Entry 4RZE (X-ray diffraction, 2.49 A resolution); this record covers chains B and A.

Chain B (and A):
Protein: Nuclear receptor subfamily 4 group A member 1
Source organism: Homo sapiens
Notes: fragment: Nur77-LBD; chain A of this document is another copy of the same molecule, construct and numbering; everything in this record applies to it too
Reference sequence: P22736 (NR4A1_HUMAN); residues 20-267 here correspond to UniProt positions 351-598 (UniProt number = residue number + 331)
Sequence (256 residues; numbered 20 to 275; the number before each row is that of its first residue):
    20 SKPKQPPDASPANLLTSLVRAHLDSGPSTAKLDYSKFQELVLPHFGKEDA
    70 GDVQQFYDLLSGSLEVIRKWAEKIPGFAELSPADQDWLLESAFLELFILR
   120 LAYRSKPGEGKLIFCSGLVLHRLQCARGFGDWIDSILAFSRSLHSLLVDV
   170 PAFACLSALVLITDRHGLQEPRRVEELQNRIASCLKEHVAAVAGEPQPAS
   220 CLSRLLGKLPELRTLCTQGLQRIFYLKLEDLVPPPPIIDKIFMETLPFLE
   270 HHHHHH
Unresolved in the structure: 20-30, 62-65, 214-217, 268-275 (chain A: 20-30, 213-217, 268-275)
Construct notes: engineered mutation Trp106 (Leu437 in P22736), Glu263 (Asp594 in P22736); expression tag (268-275)
UniProt features mapped onto this chain:
  - region: Pro190 to Gly213 (Binds lipopolysaccharide), Pro253 to Met262, Thr264 (AF-2)
  - modified residue: Ser20 (Phosphoserine)
From the paper describing this entry:
  - mutagenesis - H185W, P266W: decreased binding to p38a
  - mutagenesis - T264E: unchanged binding to p38a
  - mutagenesis - C235R: unchanged binding to p38c

Chain B / chain A interface:
Residue-residue contacts (17; chain B residue first):
  Leu239(B) with Phe243(A)
  Gln240(B) with Phe243(A); Tyr244(A)
  Phe243(B) with Leu239(A); Gln240(A); Phe243(A), hydrophobic; Phe261(A), hydrophobic; Leu265(A), hydrophobic
  Tyr244(B) with Gln240(A)
  Lys246(B) with Phe267(A)
  Leu247(B) with Thr236(A); Leu265(A), hydrophobic; Phe267(A), hydrophobic
  Met262(B) with Phe267(A), hydrophobic
  Phe267(B) with Lys246(A); Leu247(A), hydrophobic; Met262(A), hydrophobic
Also at the interface, not in a pair above, chain B (12 interface residues in all): Thr236, Phe261, Leu265, Pro266

In short:
12 residues of chain B and 11 residues of chain A are in contact. The paper reports that H185W and P266W of
chain B reduce binding to p38a; T264E of chain B leaves binding to p38a unchanged.
Both chains are Nuclear receptor subfamily 4 group A member 1 (Homo sapiens). Entry 4RZE (Crystal Structure
Analysis of the NUR77 Ligand Binding Domain, L437W,D594E mutant) was determined by X-ray diffraction (same
publication as 4RZF and 4RZG).
